Entry 8OUJ (electron microscopy, 3.50 A resolution); this record covers chains B and D of the 4 polymer chains in the assembly.

[Chain B]
Molecule: Neutral amino acid transporter B(0)
From: Homo sapiens
Reference sequence: Q15758 (AAAT_HUMAN); numbering as in UniProt (aligned over 1-541)
Sequence (562 residues; each row starts with the number of its first residue; numbers below 1 keep their minus sign (Met-20 is residue -20)):
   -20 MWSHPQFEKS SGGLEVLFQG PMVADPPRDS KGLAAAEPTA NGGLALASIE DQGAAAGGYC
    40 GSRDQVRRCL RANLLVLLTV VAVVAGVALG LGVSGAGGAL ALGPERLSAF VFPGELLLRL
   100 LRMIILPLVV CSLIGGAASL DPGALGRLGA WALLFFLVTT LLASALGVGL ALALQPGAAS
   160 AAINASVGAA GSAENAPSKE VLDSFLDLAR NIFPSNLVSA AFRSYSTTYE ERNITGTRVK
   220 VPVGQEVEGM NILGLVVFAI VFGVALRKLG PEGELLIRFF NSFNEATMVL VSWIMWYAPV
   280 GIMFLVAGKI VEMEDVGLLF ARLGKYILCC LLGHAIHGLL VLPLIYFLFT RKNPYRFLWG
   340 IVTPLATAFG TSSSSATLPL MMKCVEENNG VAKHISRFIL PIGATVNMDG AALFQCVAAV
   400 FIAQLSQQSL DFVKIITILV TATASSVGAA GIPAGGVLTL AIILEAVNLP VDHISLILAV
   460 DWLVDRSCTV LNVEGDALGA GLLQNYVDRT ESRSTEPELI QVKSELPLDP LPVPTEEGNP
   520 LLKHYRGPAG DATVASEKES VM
Not modelled in the structure: -20 to 42, 158-174, 489-541
Sequence notes: initiating methionine (-20); expression tag (-19 to 0)
Small-molecule neighbours: alanine (ALA): Ser351, Ser352, Ser353, Met387, Ala390, Ala429, Gly430, Ile431, Pro432, Ala433, Gly434, Gly435, Asp464, Cys467, Thr468, Asn471
Curated features (UniProtKB/Swiss-Prot):
  - binding site (Na(+)): Gly382, Thr384, Asn386, Asn471, Asp475
  - modified residue: Met1 (N-acetylmethionine), Ser493 (Phosphoserine), Thr494 (Phosphothreonine), Ser503 (Phosphoserine), Ser535 (Phosphoserine), Ser539 (Phosphoserine)
  - glycosylation (N-linked (GlcNAc...) asparagine): Asn163, Asn212

[Chain D]
Molecule: Syncytin-1
From: Homo sapiens
Reference sequence: Q9UQF0 (SYCY1_HUMAN); residue numbers follow UniProt; this construct covers 21-439
Sequence (446 residues; each row starts with the number of its first residue):
    10 AVVAFVGLSL GAPPPCRCMT SSSPYQEFLW RMQRPGNIDA PSYRSLSKGT PTFTAHTHMP
    70 RNCYHSATLC MHANTHYWTG KMINPSCPGG LGVTVCWTYF TQTGMSDGGG VQDQAREKHV
   130 KEVISQLTRV HGTSSPYKGL DLSKLHETLR THTRLVSLFN TTLTGLHEVS AQNPTNSWIC
   190 LPLNFRPYVS IPVPEQWNNF STEINTTSVL VGPLVSNLEI THTSNLTCVK FSNTTYTTNS
   250 QCIRWVTPPT QIVCLPSGIF FVCGTSAYRC LNGSSESMCF LSFLVPPMTI YTEQDLYNYV
   310 ISKPRNKRVP ILPFVIGAGV LGALGTGIGG ITTSTQFYYK LSQELNGDME RVADSLVTLQ
   370 DQLNSLAAVV LQNRRALDLL TAERGGTCLF LGEECCYYVN QSGIVTEKVK EIRDRIQRRA
   430 EELRNTGPWG SGLEVLFQGP GPEPEA
Not modelled in the structure: 10-20, 143-455
Disulfide bonds: Cys25-Cys79, Cys27-Cys105, Cys72-Cys96
Sequence notes: expression tag (10-20, 440-455); conflict Ser186 (Cys in Q9UQF0), Asn307 (Ser in Q9UQF0)
Curated features (UniProtKB/Swiss-Prot):
  - region: Ile320 to Ile340 (Fusion peptide), Leu380 to Thr396 (Immunosuppression)
  - motif: Cys397 to Tyr406 (CX6CC)
  - site: Arg317, Val318 (Cleavage)
  - glycosylation (N-linked (GlcNAc...) asparagine): Asn169, Asn208, Asn214, Asn234, Asn242, Asn281, Asn409
  - mutagenesis: Arg314 to Lys316 (Complete loss of cleavage between SU and TM. Loss of fusiogenic function), Arg317 (R317T: Complete loss of cleavage between SU and TM. Loss of fusiogenic function), Cys405 (C405A: Loss of fusiogenic function. No effect on cleavage between SU and TM)

[How chain B and chain D interact]
Residue-residue contacts (36):
  Leu79(B) - Arg53(D)
  Glu94(B) - Ile47(D)
  Leu97(B) - Ile47(D)  hydrophobic
  Leu97(B) - Asp48(D)
  Arg98(B) - Gly45(D)
  Arg98(B) - Ile47(D)
  Arg101(B) - Ile47(D)
  Thr207(B) - Leu100(D)
  Gln224(B) - Ile92(D)  hydrogen bond (side chain-backbone)
  Gln224(B) - Pro94(D)
  Glu225(B) - Asn93(D)
  Val226(B) - Pro94(D)  hydrophobic
  Val226(B) - Ser95(D)
  Glu227(B) - Gln42(D)
  Glu227(B) - Pro44(D)
  Glu227(B) - Ser95(D)  hydrogen bond (backbone-side chain)
  Leu284(B) - Asp48(D)
  Lys288(B) - Asp48(D)  salt bridge
  Glu291(B) - Ser51(D)
  Glu291(B) - Arg53(D)
  Glu293(B) - Arg53(D)  salt bridge
  Pro432(B) - Met41(D)
  Pro432(B) - Ile47(D)
  Pro432(B) - Asp48(D)
  Ala433(B) - Phe37(D)  hydrophobic
  Ala433(B) - Met41(D)
  Ala433(B) - Ala49(D)  hydrophobic
  Val436(B) - Phe37(D)  hydrophobic
  Leu437(B) - Leu38(D)  hydrophobic
  Leu437(B) - Met41(D)  hydrophobic
  Ala440(B) - Tyr34(D)
  Ser454(B) - Pro33(D)
  Ser454(B) - Tyr34(D)  hydrogen bond (side chain-backbone)
  Leu457(B) - Tyr52(D)  hydrophobic
  Ala458(B) - Tyr52(D)  hydrophobic
  Asp460(B) - Phe37(D)
Other interface residues (no listed pair), chain B (29 interface residues in all): Ala78, Ala175, Pro176, Ile431, Asp451, Ile453
Other interface residues (no listed pair), chain D (22 interface residues in all): Ser32, Gln35, Arg43

[Summary]
29 residues of chain B face 22 of chain D across their interface, with 3 hydrogen bonds and 2 salt bridges.
Polar contacts include Lys288(B)-Asp48(D), Glu293(B)-Arg53(D) and Gln224(B)-Ile92(D). Ligands of chain B:
alanine.
Here chain B is Neutral amino acid transporter B(0) and chain D is Syncytin-1, both from Homo sapiens. Entry
8OUJ (Heterotrimeric Complex of Human ASCT2 with Syncytin-1) was determined by electron microscopy together
with 8OUD, 8OUH and 8OUI from the same study.
